Entry 3OS8 (X-ray diffraction, 2.03 A resolution); this record covers chains A and C.

Chain A:
Molecule: Estrogen receptor
From: Homo sapiens
UniProt: P03372 (ESR1_HUMAN); residues 299-553 here = UniProt positions 299-553
Amino-acid sequence (258 residues; each row starts with the number of its first residue):
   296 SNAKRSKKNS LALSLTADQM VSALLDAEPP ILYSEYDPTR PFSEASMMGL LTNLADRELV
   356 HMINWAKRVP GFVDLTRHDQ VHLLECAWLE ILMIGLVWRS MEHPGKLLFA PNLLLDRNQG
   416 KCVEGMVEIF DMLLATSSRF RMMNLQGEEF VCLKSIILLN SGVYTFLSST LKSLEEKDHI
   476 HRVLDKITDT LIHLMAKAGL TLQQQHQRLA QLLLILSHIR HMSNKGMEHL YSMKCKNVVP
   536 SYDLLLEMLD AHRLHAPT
Not modelled in the structure: 296-305, 547-553
Differences from the reference sequence: expression tag (296-298); engineered mutation Arg372 (Leu in P03372), Ser536 (Leu in P03372)
Modified positions: Cys417 (s,s-(2-hydroxyethyl)thiocysteine; CME)
Residues lining bound ligands: KN0 (4-[1-benzyl-7-(trifluoromethyl)-1H-indazol-3-yl]benzene-1,3-diol): Met342, Met343, Leu346, Thr347, Leu349, Ala350, Glu353, Leu384, Leu387, Met388, Leu391, Arg394, Phe404, Cys417, Met421, Ile424, Phe425, Leu428, Gly521, His524, Leu525
From the paper describing this entry:
  - binding site for KN0: Phe425, Leu428 (from molecular simulation)
  - mutagenesis - L372R, L536S: abolished binding to corepressors

Chain C:
Molecule: Estrogen receptor
From: Homo sapiens
UniProt: P03372 (ESR1_HUMAN); numbering as in UniProt (aligned over 299-553)
Amino-acid sequence (258 residues; each row starts with the number of its first residue):
   296 SNAKRSKKNS LALSLTADQM VSALLDAEPP ILYSEYDPTR PFSEASMMGL LTNLADRELV
   356 HMINWAKRVP GFVDLTRHDQ VHLLECAWLE ILMIGLVWRS MEHPGKLLFA PNLLLDRNQG
   416 KCVEGMVEIF DMLLATSSRF RMMNLQGEEF VCLKSIILLN SGVYTFLSST LKSLEEKDHI
   476 HRVLDKITDT LIHLMAKAGL TLQQQHQRLA QLLLILSHIR HMSNKGMEHL YSMKCKNVVP
   536 SYDLLLEMLD AHRLHAPT
Not modelled in the structure: 296-304, 333-340, 547-553
Differences from the reference sequence: expression tag (296-298); engineered mutation Arg372 (Leu in P03372), Ser536 (Leu in P03372)
Residues lining bound ligands: KN0 (4-[1-benzyl-7-(trifluoromethyl)-1H-indazol-3-yl]benzene-1,3-diol): Met343, Leu346, Thr347, Leu349, Ala350, Glu353, Trp383, Leu384, Leu387, Met388, Leu391, Arg394, Phe404, Met421, Ile424, Leu428, Gly521, His524, Leu525, Val533

Chain A / chain C interface:
Contacting residue pairs - 56 pairs, chain A then chain C:
  Met427(A) - Thr460(C)
  Ala430(A) - Tyr459(C)
  Arg434(A) - Tyr459(C)  hydrogen bond
  Arg434(A) - His476(C)
  Ile451(A) - Leu509(C)  hydrophobic
  Asn455(A) - Leu509(C)
  Tyr459(A) - Ala430(C)
  Tyr459(A) - Leu509(C)
  Tyr459(A) - Ile510(C)  hydrogen bond (side chain-backbone)
  Tyr459(A) - His513(C)
  Thr460(A) - Met427(C)
  Thr460(A) - His513(C)
  His476(A) - Arg434(C)  hydrogen bond
  Asp480(A) - Gln502(C)
  Asp480(A) - Gln506(C)  hydrogen bond
  Thr483(A) - His501(C)
  Thr483(A) - Ala505(C)
  Asp484(A) - Gln498(C)  hydrogen bond
  Asp484(A) - His501(C)  salt bridge
  Asp484(A) - Gln502(C)
  Ile487(A) - His501(C)
  Leu497(A) - Leu497(C)  hydrophobic
  Leu497(A) - His501(C)
  Gln498(A) - Asp484(C)  hydrogen bond
  His501(A) - Thr483(C)
  His501(A) - Asp484(C)  salt bridge
  His501(A) - Ile487(C)
  His501(A) - His501(C)
  His501(A) - Leu504(C)
  Gln502(A) - Asp480(C)
  Gln502(A) - Asp484(C)  hydrogen bond
  Leu504(A) - His501(C)
  Ala505(A) - Thr483(C)
  Ala505(A) - Leu508(C)  hydrophobic
  Gln506(A) - His476(C)
  Gln506(A) - Asp480(C)  hydrogen bond
  Leu508(A) - Ala505(C)  hydrophobic
  Leu509(A) - Ile451(C)  hydrophobic
  Leu509(A) - Asn455(C)
  Ile510(A) - Tyr459(C)
  Leu511(A) - Leu509(C)  hydrophobic
  Leu511(A) - Ser512(C)
  Ser512(A) - Asn455(C)  hydrogen bond
  Ser512(A) - Ser512(C)
  Ser512(A) - Arg515(C)
  His513(A) - Asn455(C)  hydrogen bond
  His513(A) - Ser456(C)
  His513(A) - Tyr459(C)
  His513(A) - Arg515(C)
  Arg515(A) - Ser512(C)
  Arg515(A) - His516(C)
  His516(A) - Arg515(C)  hydrogen bond
  His516(A) - Asn519(C)  hydrogen bond
  Asn519(A) - His516(C)  hydrogen bond
  Asn519(A) - Asn519(C)
  Glu523(A) - Glu523(C)
Other interface residues (no listed pair), chain A (31 interface residues in all): Leu479, Lys520
Other interface residues (no listed pair), chain C (32 interface residues in all): Val458, Leu479, Leu511

In short:
31 residues of chain A face 32 of chain C across their interface, with 13 hydrogen bonds and 2 salt bridges.
Polar pairs include Asp484(A)-His501(C), His501(A)-Asp484(C) and Arg434(A)-Tyr459(C). Bound to chain A:
compound KN0. From the paper: a binding site for KN0 at Phe425(A) and Leu428(A); L372R and L536S of chain A
abolish binding to corepressors.
Chain A is Estrogen receptor and chain C is Estrogen receptor, both from Homo sapiens; the structure, Estrogen
Receptor, was determined by X-ray diffraction, deposited together with 3OS9, 3OSA, 2QXS and 2QZO.
